3AXM - chains B and Y of the 16 polymer chains in the assembly; structure by X-ray diffraction, 1.65 A resolution.

# Chain B
Name: Ribulose bisphosphate carboxylase large chain
From: Oryza sativa Japonica Group
Notes: EC 4.1.1.39
UniProt: P0C512 (RBL_ORYSJ); residue numbers follow UniProt; this construct covers 1-477
Amino-acid sequence (477 residues; numbered 1 to 477; the number before each row is that of its first residue):
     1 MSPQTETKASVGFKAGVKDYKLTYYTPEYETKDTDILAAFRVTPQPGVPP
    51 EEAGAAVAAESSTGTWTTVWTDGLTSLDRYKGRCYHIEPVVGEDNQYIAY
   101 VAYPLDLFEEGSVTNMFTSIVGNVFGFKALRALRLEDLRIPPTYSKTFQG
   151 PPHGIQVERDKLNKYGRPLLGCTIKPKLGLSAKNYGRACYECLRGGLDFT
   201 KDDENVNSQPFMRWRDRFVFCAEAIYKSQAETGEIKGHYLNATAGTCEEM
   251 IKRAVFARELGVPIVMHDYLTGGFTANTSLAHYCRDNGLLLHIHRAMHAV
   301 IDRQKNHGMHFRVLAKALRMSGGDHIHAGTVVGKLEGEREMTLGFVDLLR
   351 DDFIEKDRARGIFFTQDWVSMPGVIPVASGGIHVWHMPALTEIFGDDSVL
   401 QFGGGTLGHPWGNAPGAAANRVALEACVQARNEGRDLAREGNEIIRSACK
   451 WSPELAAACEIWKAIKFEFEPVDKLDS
Unresolved in the structure: 1-11, 18-20, 332-337, 464-477
Modified positions: Lys201 (lysine nz-carboxylic acid; KCX)
Bound ions: Mg2+: Lys201, Asp203, Glu204 (together with 6-phosphogluconic acid)
Residues lining bound ligands: 6-phosphogluconic acid (6PG): Thr173, Lys175, Lys201, Asp203, Glu204, His294, Arg295, His298, His327, Gly329, Ser379, Gly380

# Chain Y
Name: Ribulose bisphosphate carboxylase small chain, chloroplastic
From: Oryza sativa Japonica Group
Notes: EC 4.1.1.39
UniProt: Q0INY7 (RBS1_ORYSJ); the author numbering skips numbers that UniProt does not, so the offset changes along the chain: 1-46 = UniProt 48-93; 48-129 = UniProt 94-175
Amino-acid sequence (129 residues; each row starts with the number of its first residue; note: 1 number in that range is skipped by the numbering (no residue carries it; nothing is unmodelled there); numbering starts at 0):
     0 XMQVWPIEGIKKFETLSYLPPLTVEDLLKQIEYLLRSKWVPCLEFSK
    48 VGFVYRENHRSPGYYDGRYWTMWKLPMFGCTDATQVLKELEEAKKAYPDA
    98 FVRIIGFDNVRQVQLISFIAYKPPGCEESGGN
Unresolved in the structure: 124-129
Modified positions: NME (methylamine) at position 0
Differences from the reference sequence: amidation (0)

# How chain B and chain Y interact
Contacting residue pairs (21):
  Gly12(B) - Phe75(Y)
  Phe13(B) - Leu72(Y)  hydrophobic
  Phe13(B) - Phe75(Y)  hydrophobic
  Trp70(B) - Met69(Y)  hydrophobic
  Trp70(B) - Leu72(Y)
  Trp70(B) - Pro73(Y)
  Trp70(B) - Phe75(Y)
  Gly73(B) - Phe75(Y)
  Gly73(B) - Asn106(Y)
  Leu74(B) - Phe104(Y)  hydrophobic
  Leu74(B) - Asp105(Y)
  Leu74(B) - Asn106(Y)
  Leu74(B) - Gln109(Y)
  Thr75(B) - Asn106(Y)
  Thr75(B) - Gln109(Y)  hydrogen bond
  Ser76(B) - Asn106(Y)  hydrogen bond (side chain-backbone)
  Ser76(B) - Val107(Y)
  Ser76(B) - Gln109(Y)
  Arg79(B) - Val107(Y)  hydrogen bond (side chain-backbone)
  Arg79(B) - Gln109(Y)  hydrogen bond
  Tyr80(B) - Gln109(Y)  hydrogen bond
Interface residues without a listed pair, chain Y (10 interface residues in all): Val110

# Summary
Chain B and chain Y form an interface of 9 and 10 residues respectively, with 5 hydrogen bonds. Polar contacts
include Thr75(B)-Gln109(Y), Ser76(B)-Asn106(Y) and Arg79(B)-Val107(Y). Ligands of chain B: 6-phosphogluconic
acid. The Mg2+ site is built by Lys201(B), Asp203(B) and Glu204(B).
Chain B is Ribulose bisphosphate carboxylase large chain and chain Y is Ribulose bisphosphate carboxylase
small chain, chloroplastic, both from Oryza sativa Japonica Group; the structure, Structure of rice Rubisco in
complex with 6PG, was determined by X-ray diffraction together with 3AXK and 1WDD from the same study.
